Entry 6MXE (X-ray diffraction, 2.47 A resolution); this record covers chains A and B.

== Chain A (and B) ==
Protein: Stimulator of interferon genes protein
Source organism: Homo sapiens
Notes: chain B of this document is another copy of the same molecule, construct and numbering; everything in this record applies to it too
UniProtKB: Q86WV6 (STING_HUMAN); residues 155-341 here = UniProt positions 155-341
Amino-acid sequence (188 residues; numbered 154 to 341; the number before each row is that of its first residue):
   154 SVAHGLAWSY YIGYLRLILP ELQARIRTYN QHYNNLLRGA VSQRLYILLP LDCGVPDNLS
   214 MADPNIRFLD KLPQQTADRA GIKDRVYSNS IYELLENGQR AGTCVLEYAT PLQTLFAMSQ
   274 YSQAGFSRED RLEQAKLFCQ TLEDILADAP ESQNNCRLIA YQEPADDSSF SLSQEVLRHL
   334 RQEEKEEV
Not modelled in the structure: 228-240, 317-321, 336-341 (chain B: 228-240, 336-341)
Sequence notes: expression tag (154); engineered mutation Ala230 (Gly in Q86WV6), Arg232 (His in Q86WV6), Gln293 (Arg in Q86WV6)
Small-molecule neighbours:
  - K5S ([(3S,4S)-2-(4-tert-butyl-3-chlorophenyl)-3-(2,3-dihydro-1,4-benzodioxin-6-yl)-7-fluoro-1-oxo-1,2,3,4-tetrahydroisoquinolin-4-yl]acetic acid), molecule 1: Gly158, Leu159, Ser162, Thr263, Pro264, Gln266, Thr267, Ala270
  - K5S, molecule 2: Ser162, Tyr163, Ile165, Gly166, Tyr167, Arg169, Leu170, Thr263
Curated features (UniProtKB/Swiss-Prot):
  - region: Glu340, Val341 (C-terminal tail (CTT))
  - binding site (2',3'-cGAMP): Ser162, Tyr167, Arg238, Thr263
  - binding site (3',3'-c-di-GMP): Ser162, Tyr167, Arg238 to Ser241, Thr263
  - binding site (2',3'-cUAMP): Tyr167, Arg238, Thr263
  - modified residue: Thr229 (Phosphothreonine), Ser241 (Phosphoserine)
  - cross-link (Glycyl lysine isopeptide (Lys-Gly)): Lys236 (interchain with G-Cter in ubiquitin), Lys338 (interchain with G-Cter in SUMO)
  - natural variant: Val155 (V155M: In SAVI), Arg284 (R284S: Found in a 9-month-old patient who died following a fever and severe neck abscess without indication of any severe bacterial infection), Gln293 (R293Q: this construct carries the variant)
  - mutagenesis: Gly158 (G158A: Constitutively active mutant that promotes the production of type I interferon in absence of cGAMP ligand; G158E: Abolished homodimerization and activation ...), Ser162 (S162A: Slight decrease in c-di-GMP-binding. Renders the enzyme sensitive to 5,6-dimethylxanthenone 4-acetic acid (DMXAA) drug, leading to activation of the STING1 pathway ...), Gly166 (G166S: Slight decrease in c-di-GMP-binding), Arg178 to Arg180 (Abolishes the endoplasmic reticulum location), Lys236 (K236R: Loss of deubiquitination by USP44), Arg238 to Tyr240 (Strong decrease in cGAMP-binding without affecting interaction with TBK1. Abolished ability to induce autophagy), Arg238 (R238A: Abolished cGAMP-binding. Abolished ability to induce autophagy), Tyr240 (Y240A: Abolished cGAMP-binding; Y240S: Strong decrease in c-di-GMP-binding), Asn242 (N242A: Strong decrease in c-di-GMP and cGAMP-binding), Glu260 (E260A: Strong decrease in c-di-GMP and cGAMP-binding), Thr263 (T263A: Strong decrease in c-di-GMP-binding), Pro264 (P264A: Strong decrease in c-di-GMP-binding), 8 further mutagenesis entries in UniProt
From the paper describing this entry:
  - binding site for K5S: Gly158, Leu159, Ile165, Tyr167, Thr263, Thr267, Ala270

== Interface between chain A and chain B ==
Pairs across the interface (31; chain A residue first):
  Ser154(A) - Ser154(B)
  Val155(A) - His157(B)
  Val155(A) - Gly158(B)
  Val155(A) - Trp161(B)
  His157(A) - Ser154(B)
  His157(A) - Val155(B)
  Gly158(A) - Val155(B)
  Gly158(A) - Leu159(B)
  Leu159(A) - Gly158(B)
  Trp161(A) - Val155(B)
  Trp161(A) - Met271(B)  hydrophobic
  Trp161(A) - Tyr274(B)  hydrophobic
  Trp161(A) - Ala277(B)  hydrophobic
  Ser162(A) - Thr267(B)  hydrogen bond
  Tyr164(A) - Tyr274(B)  hydrogen bond
  Ile165(A) - Thr267(B)
  Ile165(A) - Ala270(B)  hydrophobic
  Ile165(A) - Tyr274(B)  hydrophobic
  Thr267(A) - Ser162(B)  hydrogen bond
  Thr267(A) - Ile165(B)
  Ala270(A) - Ile165(B)
  Met271(A) - Trp161(B)  hydrophobic
  Tyr274(A) - Trp161(B)  hydrophobic
  Tyr274(A) - Tyr164(B)  hydrogen bond
  Tyr274(A) - Ile165(B)  hydrophobic
  Tyr274(A) - Ala302(B)
  Tyr274(A) - Pro303(B)
  Ala277(A) - Trp161(B)  hydrophobic
  Asp301(A) - Gln276(B)
  Ala302(A) - Tyr274(B)
  Pro303(A) - Tyr274(B)
Also at the interface, not in a pair above, chain A (19 interface residues in all): Arg169, Gln276
Also at the interface, not in a pair above, chain B (20 interface residues in all): Arg169, Ile298, Asp301

== In short ==
The interface between chain A and chain B involves 19 residues on one side and 20 on the other; the contacts
include 4 hydrogen bonds. Polar pairs include Ser162(A)-Thr267(B) and Tyr164(A)-Tyr274(B). Chain A binds
compound K5S. From the paper: a binding site for K5S at Gly158(A), Leu159(A) and Ile165(A) among others.
Both chains are Stimulator of interferon genes protein (Homo sapiens). Entry 6MXE (Crystal structure of human
STING (G230A, H232R, R293Q) in complex with Compound 18) was determined by X-ray diffraction together with
6MX0 from the same study.
